PDB entry 7JWI | X-ray diffraction, 3.02 A resolution | chains A and E of the 5 polymer chains in the assembly

== Chain A ==
Protein: H-2 class I histocompatibility antigen, D-B alpha chain
From: Mus musculus
UniProtKB: P01899 (HA11_MOUSE); residues -23 to 338 here correspond to UniProt positions 1-362 (UniProt number = residue number + 24)
Sequence (362 residues; numbered -23 to 338; the number before each row is that of its first residue; numbers below 1 keep their minus sign (Met-23 is residue -23)):
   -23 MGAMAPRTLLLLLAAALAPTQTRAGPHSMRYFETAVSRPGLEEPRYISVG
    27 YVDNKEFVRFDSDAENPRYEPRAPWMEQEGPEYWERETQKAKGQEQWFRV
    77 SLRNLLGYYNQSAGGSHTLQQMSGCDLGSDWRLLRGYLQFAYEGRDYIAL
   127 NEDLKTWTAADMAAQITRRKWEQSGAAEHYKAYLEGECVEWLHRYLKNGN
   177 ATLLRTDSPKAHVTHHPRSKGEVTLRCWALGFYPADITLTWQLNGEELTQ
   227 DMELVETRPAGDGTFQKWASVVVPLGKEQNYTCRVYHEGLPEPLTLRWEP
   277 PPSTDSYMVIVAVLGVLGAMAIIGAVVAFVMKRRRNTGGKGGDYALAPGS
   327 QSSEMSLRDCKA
Not modelled in the structure: -23 to 0, 278-338
Cystine bridges: Cys203-Cys259

== Chain E ==
Protein: B17.R2 TCR beta chain
From: Mus musculus
Sequence (243 residues; numbered 1 to 256; 13 numbers in that range are skipped by the numbering (no residue carries them; nothing is unmodelled there); the number before each row is that of its first residue):
     1 DTTVKQNPRYKLARVGKPVNLICSQTMNHDT
    39 MYWYQKKPNQAPKLLLFYYDKIL
    66 NREADT
    73 FEKFQSSRPNN
    85 SFCSLYIGSAGLEYSAMYLCASSRDLGRDTQYFGPGTRLTVLEDLKNVFP
   135 PEVAVFEPSEAEISHTQKATLVCLATGFYPDHVELSWWVNGKEVHSGVCT
   185 DPQPLKEQPALNDSRYALSSRLRVSATFWQNPRNHFRCQVQFYGLSENDE
   235 WTQDRAKPVTQIVSAEAWGRAD
Not modelled in the structure: 1-2, 256
Cystine bridges: Cys23-Cys104, Cys157-Cys222

== Interface between chain A and chain E ==
Residue-residue contacts (19; chain A residue first):
  Gly69(A) with Ile60(E)
  Gln72(A) with Tyr57(E); Leu110(E)
  Trp73(A) with Ile60(E)
  Arg75(A) with Leu110(E), hydrogen bond (side chain-backbone)
  Val76(A) with Phe55(E), hydrophobic; Asn66(E); Leu110(E), hydrophobic
  Arg79(A) with Glu68(E), salt bridge
  Asn80(A) with Asn66(E), hydrogen bond
  Ile142(A) with Phe73(E), hydrophobic
  Arg145(A) with Phe73(E); Glu74(E), salt bridge
  Lys146(A) with Arg67(E), hydrogen bond (backbone-side chain); Phe73(E)
  Gln149(A) with Arg67(E), hydrogen bond; Phe73(E); Glu74(E); Gln77(E)
Also at the interface, not in a pair above, chain A (14 interface residues in all): Glu18, Tyr84, Ser150
Also at the interface, not in a pair above, chain E (14 interface residues in all): Ala69, Phe76, Gly111, Arg112
Interface features reported in the paper:
  - specific contacts: Gly69(A)-Ile60(E), Gln72(A)-Tyr57(E), Gln72(A)-Leu110(E), Trp73(A)-Ile60(E), Arg75(A)-Leu110(E), Val76(A)-Phe55(E), Val76(A)-Asn66(E), Val76(A)-Leu110(E), Arg79(A)-Glu68(E), Asn80(A)-Asn66(E), Ile142(A)-Phe73(E), Arg145(A)-Phe73(E), Arg145(A)-Glu74(E), Lys146(A)-Arg67(E), Lys146(A)-Phe73(E), Gln149(A)-Arg67(E), Gln149(A)-Phe73(E), Gln149(A)-Glu74(E), Gln149(A)-Gln77(E)

== Summary ==
Chain A and chain E each contribute 14 residues to their interface, with 4 hydrogen bonds and 2 salt bridges.
Polar contacts include Arg79(A)-Glu68(E), Arg145(A)-Glu74(E) and Arg75(A)-Leu110(E). The paper describes
contacts between Gly69(A) and Ile60(E), Gln72(A) and Tyr57(E) and Gln72(A) and Leu110(E) among others.
Here chain A is H-2 class I histocompatibility antigen, D-B alpha chain and chain E is B17.R2 TCR beta chain,
both from Mus musculus. Entry 7JWI (Crystal structure of B17.R2 TCR in complex with H2D-b-NP366) was
determined by X-ray diffraction (same publication as 7JWJ).
